PDB entry 2A56 | X-ray diffraction, 1.90 A resolution | chains B and D of the 4 polymer chains in the assembly

# Chain B (and D)
Protein: GFP-like non-fluorescent chromoprotein FP595 chain 2
Source organism: Anemonia sulcata
Notes: chain D of this document is another copy of the same molecule, construct and numbering; everything in this record applies to it too
UniProt: Q9GZ28 (NFCP_ANESU); aligned to UniProt positions 63-230 over residues 65-232 (the alignment contains insertions or deletions, so no single offset holds)
Amino-acid sequence (168 residues; row label = number of the first residue in the row):
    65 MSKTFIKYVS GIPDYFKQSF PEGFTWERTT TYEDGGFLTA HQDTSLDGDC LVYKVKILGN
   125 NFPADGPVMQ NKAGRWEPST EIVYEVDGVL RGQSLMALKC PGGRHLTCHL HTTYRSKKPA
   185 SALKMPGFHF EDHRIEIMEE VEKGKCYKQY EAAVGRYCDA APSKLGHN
Differences from the reference sequence: chromophore (65, 65, 65); engineered mutation Ser143 (Ala in Q9GZ28)
Modified residues: Met65 ({(4Z)-4-(4-hydroxybenzylidene)-2-[3-(methylthio)propanimidoyl]-5-oxo-4,5-dihydro-1H-imidazol-1-yl}acetic acid; NRQ)

# Chain B / chain D interface
Pairs across the interface - 36 pairs, chain B then chain D:
  Glu91(B) with Asn124(D); Asn125(D), hydrogen bond (side chain-backbone)
  Arg92(B) with Asn124(D)
  Thr93(B) with Phe101(D); Asn124(D), hydrogen bond
  Thr95(B) with Phe101(D)
  Phe101(B) with Thr93(D); Thr95(D); His175(D)
  Thr103(B) with Thr103(D), hydrogen bond; Leu122(D); Asn124(D)
  His105(B) with Leu122(D)
  Lys120(B) with Leu122(D)
  Leu122(B) with Thr103(D); His105(D); Lys120(D); Leu122(D)
  Asn124(B) with Glu91(D); Arg92(D); Thr93(D), hydrogen bond; Thr103(D)
  Asn125(B) with Glu91(D), hydrogen bond (backbone-side chain); Arg155(D); His175(D), hydrogen bond (side chain-backbone); Thr177(D), hydrogen bond
  Pro127(B) with Asp151(D)
  Ala128(B) with Asp151(D), hydrogen bond (backbone-side chain)
  Asp151(B) with Pro127(D); Ala128(D), hydrogen bond (side chain-backbone); Asp129(D)
  Arg155(B) with Asn125(D), hydrogen bond
  His175(B) with Phe101(D); Asn125(D), hydrogen bond (backbone-side chain)
  Thr176(B) with Asn125(D)
  Thr177(B) with Asn125(D), hydrogen bond
Other interface residues (no listed pair), chain B (20 interface residues in all): Ala104, Ile121
Other interface residues (no listed pair), chain D (22 interface residues in all): Ala104, Ile121, Gly123, Thr176

# In short
20 residues of chain B face 22 of chain D across their interface; the contacts include 12 hydrogen bonds.
Polar contacts include Glu91(B)-Asn125(D), Thr93(B)-Asn124(D) and Thr103(B)-Thr103(D).
Both chains are GFP-like non-fluorescent chromoprotein FP595 chain 2 (Anemonia sulcata). Entry 2A56
(fluorescent protein asFP595, A143S, on-state, 5min irradiation) was determined by X-ray diffraction together
with 2A50, 2A52, 2A53 and 2A54 from the same study.
